PDB entry 2WPL | X-ray diffraction, 1.82 A resolution | chains E and S of the 3 polymer chains in the assembly

[Chain E]
Molecule: Coagulation factor ixa light chain
From: Homo sapiens
Notes: EC 3.4.21.22; fragment: egf2 domain, residues 133-191
UniProtKB: P00740 (FA9_HUMAN); residues 87-145 here correspond to UniProt positions 133-191 (UniProt number = residue number + 46)
Amino-acid sequence (59 residues; each row starts with the number of its first residue):
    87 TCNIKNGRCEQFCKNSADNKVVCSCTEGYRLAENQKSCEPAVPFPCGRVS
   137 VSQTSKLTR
Cystine bridges: Cys88-Cys99, Cys95-Cys109, Cys111-Cys124
Swiss-Prot annotation at these positions:
  - site: Arg145 (Cleavage)

[Chain S]
Molecule: Coagulation factor ixa heavy chain
From: Homo sapiens
Notes: EC 3.4.21.22; fragment: catalytic domain, residues 227-461
UniProtKB: P00740 (FA9_HUMAN); the construct lacks a stretch of the UniProt sequence and is renumbered around it, so the offset changes along the chain: 16-36 = UniProt 227-247; 38-61 = UniProt 248-271; 62-65 = UniProt 274-277; 69-98 = UniProt 280-309; 7 more segments
Amino-acid sequence (235 residues; row label = number of the first residue in the row; note: 5 numbers in that range are skipped by the numbering (no residue carries them; nothing is unmodelled there); a row labelled like 61A-61B holds insertion residues (61A, then the next letters in order)):
    16 VVGGEDAKPGQFPWQVVLNGK
    38 VDAFCGGSIVNEKWIVTAAHCVET
61A-61B GV
    62 KITV
   65A V
    66 A
    69 GEHNIEETEHTEQKRNVIRIIPHHNFNAAI
98A-98B NT
    99 YNHDIALLELDEPLVLNSYVTPICIADK
126A-126B EY
   127 TNIFLKFGSGYVSGWGRVF
   147 HKGRSALVLQYLRVPLVDRATCLRSTKFTITNNMFCAG
  184A F
   185 HEGG
  188A R
   189 DSCQGDSGGPHVTEVEGTSFLTGIISWGE
   219 ECA
  221A M
   222 KGKYGIYTKVSRYVNWIKEKTKLT
Differences from the reference sequence: engineered mutation Phe94 (Tyr305 in P00740), Thr98B (Lys311 in P00740), Thr177 (Tyr391 in P00740)
Cystine bridges: Cys42-Cys58, Cys168-Cys182, Cys191-Cys220
Swiss-Prot annotation at these positions:
  - active site (Charge relay system): His57, Asp102, Ser195
  - binding site (Ca(2+)): Glu70, Asn72, Glu75, Glu77, Glu80
Reported in the primary citation:
  - conformationally variable residues (side-chain flip): Thr76
  - mutagenesis - Y177T (2-fold): increased catalytic activity (citing earlier work)
  - mutagenesis - Y225P (11-fold): increased catalytic activity on Na+ (citing earlier work)

[How chain E and chain S interact]
Residue-residue contacts - 37 pairs, chain E then chain S:
  Asn92(E) - Tyr126B(S)  hydrogen bond
  Glu96(E) - Glu204(S)
  Gln97(E) - Tyr126B(S)
  Phe98(E) - Ala124(S)  hydrophobic
  Phe98(E) - Tyr126B(S)  hydrophobic
  Phe98(E) - Phe130(S)  hydrophobic
  Phe98(E) - Phe208(S)  hydrophobic
  Cys99(E) - Tyr126B(S)  hydrogen bond (backbone-side chain)
  Thr112(E) - Cys122(S)
  Tyr115(E) - Thr206(S)
  Phe130(E) - Leu114(S)
  Phe130(E) - Asn115(S)
  Phe130(E) - Ser116(S)
  Pro131(E) - Thr119(S)
  Cys132(E) - Pro120(S)
  Cys132(E) - Ile121(S)
  Cys132(E) - Cys122(S)  disulfide
  Cys132(E) - Thr206(S)
  Gly133(E) - Trp29(S)
  Gly133(E) - Pro120(S)  hydrogen bond (backbone-backbone)
  Gly133(E) - Cys122(S)  hydrogen bond (backbone-side chain)
  Gly133(E) - Gly205(S)
  Gly133(E) - Thr206(S)
  Gly133(E) - Ser207(S)  hydrogen bond (backbone-backbone)
  Arg134(E) - Pro28(S)
  Arg134(E) - Trp29(S)
  Arg134(E) - Gly205(S)
  Arg134(E) - Thr206(S)  hydrogen bond
  Val135(E) - Gly25(S)
  Val135(E) - Gln26(S)
  Ser136(E) - Ser116(S)  hydrogen bond
  Val137(E) - Gly25(S)
  Val137(E) - Ser116(S)
  Gln139(E) - Lys23(S)
  Gln139(E) - Pro24(S)  hydrogen bond (side chain-backbone)
  Gln139(E) - Gly25(S)
  Gln139(E) - Gln26(S)
Also at the interface, not in a pair above, chain S (24 interface residues in all): Tyr117, Ile123, Val203
Inter-chain disulfides: Cys132(E)-Cys122(S)

[In short]
16 residues of chain E and 24 residues of chain S are in contact, with 1 disulfide bond and 8 hydrogen bonds.
Among the polar pairs are Asn92(E)-Tyr126B(S), Cys99(E)-Tyr126B(S) and Gly133(E)-Cys122(S). From the paper:
Y177T of chain S increases catalytic activity; conformational variability at Thr76(S).
Chain E is Coagulation factor ixa light chain and chain S is Coagulation factor ixa heavy chain, both from
Homo sapiens; the structure, factor IXa superactive triple mutant, EDTA-soaked, was determined by X-ray
diffraction, deposited together with 2WPH, 2WPI, 2WPJ, 2WPK and 2WPM.
